PDB entry 4YP3 | X-ray diffraction, 1.89 A resolution | chains A and P of the 3 polymer chains in the assembly

[Chain A]
Molecule: DNA polymerase eta
Source organism: Homo sapiens
Notes: EC 2.7.7.7
Reference sequence: Q9Y253 (POLH_HUMAN); residue numbers follow UniProt; this construct covers 1-432
Sequence (435 residues; each row starts with the number of its first residue; numbers below 1 keep their minus sign (Gly-2 is residue -2)):
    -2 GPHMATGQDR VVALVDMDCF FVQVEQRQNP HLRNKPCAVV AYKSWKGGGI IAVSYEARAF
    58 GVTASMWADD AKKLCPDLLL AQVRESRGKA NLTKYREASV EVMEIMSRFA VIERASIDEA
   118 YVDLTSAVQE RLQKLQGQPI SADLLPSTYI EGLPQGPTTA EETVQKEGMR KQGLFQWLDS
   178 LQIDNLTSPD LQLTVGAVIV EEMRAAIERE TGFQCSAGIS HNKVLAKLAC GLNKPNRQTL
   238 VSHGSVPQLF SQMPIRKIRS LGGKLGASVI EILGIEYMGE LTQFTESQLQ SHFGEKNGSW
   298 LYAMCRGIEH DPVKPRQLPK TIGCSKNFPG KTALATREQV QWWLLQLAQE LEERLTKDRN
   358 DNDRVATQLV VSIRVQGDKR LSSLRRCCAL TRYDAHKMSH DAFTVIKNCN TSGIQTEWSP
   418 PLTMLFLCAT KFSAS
Not modelled in the structure: 153-159, 375-378
Differences from the reference sequence: expression tag (-2 to 0); engineered mutation Ala38 (Gln in Q9Y253), Ala61 (Arg in Q9Y253)
Metal / ion sites: Ca2+ site 1: Asp13, Met14, Asp115 (together with 2'-deoxycytidine-5'-triphosphate); Ca2+ site 2: Asp13, Asp115, Glu116 (together with 2'-deoxycytidine-5'-triphosphate) (shared with DT8(P) of chain P)
Small-molecule neighbours: 2'-deoxycytidine-5'-triphosphate (DCP): Asp13, Met14, Asp15, Cys16, Phe17, Phe18, Ile48, Ala49, Tyr52, Arg55, Ile114, Asp115, Lys231
Swiss-Prot annotation at these positions:
  - binding site (Mg(2+)): Asp13, Met14, Asp115, Glu116
  - binding site (Mn(2+)): Asp13, Met14, Asp115, Glu116
  - natural variant: Val37 (deletion: In XPV), Leu75 (deletion: In XPV), Arg93 (R93P: In XPV), Arg111 (R111H: In XPV), Thr122 (T122P: In XPV), Gly153 (G153D: In a breast cancer sample), Thr191 (T191P: In XPV), Gly263 (G263V: In XPV), Val266 (V266D: In XPV), Gly295 (G295R: In XPV), Arg361 (R361S: In XPV)
  - mutagenesis: Tyr52 (Y52A/F: Reduces DNA polymerase activity; Y52E: Reduces DNA polymerase activity. Increases fidelity of replication and reduces translesion bypass), Ser62 (S62G: Increased DNA polymerase activity and translesion bypass compared to wild-type), Ala68 (A68S/V: Severe reduction in thymine dimer translesion bypass), Asn324 to Pro326 (Reduces binding to chromatin and to monoubiquitinated PCNA. Abolishes binding to monoubiquitinated PCNA; when associated with 705-E--H-713 Del)
What the authors report for this chain:
  - mutagenesis - Q38A/R61A: decreased catalytic activity on dCTP incorporation opposite 8-oxoG
  - mutagenesis - Q38A/R61A (16-fold), R61A: decreased catalytic activity on 2'-deoxycytidine-5'-triphosphate
  - mutagenesis - Q38A/R61A (5.9-fold): decreased catalytic activity on dCTP insertion opposite G

[Chain P]
Molecule: 8-nt DNA strand
Sequence (8 nucleotides; each row starts with the number of its first residue):
     1 AGCGTCAT
Metal / ion sites: Ca2+: DT8 (together with 2'-deoxycytidine-5'-triphosphate) (shared with Asp13(A), Asp115(A), Glu116(A) of chain A)

[Chain A / chain P interface]
Contacting residue pairs (23; chain A residue first):
  Ser113(A) - DT8(P)  hydrogen bond to the phosphate
  Asp115(A) - DT8(P)  phosphate contact
  Glu116(A) - DT8(P)  phosphate contact
  Lys224(A) - DA7(P)  phosphate contact
  Lys224(A) - DT8(P)  salt bridge to the phosphate
  Ile255(A) - DA7(P)  phosphate contact
  Arg256(A) - DA7(P)  phosphate contact
  Ser257(A) - DC6(P)  phosphate contact
  Ser257(A) - DA7(P)  hydrogen bond to the phosphate
  Leu258(A) - DA7(P)  hydrogen bond to the phosphate
  Gly259(A) - DA7(P)  hydrogen bond to the phosphate
  Gly260(A) - DC6(P)  phosphate contact
  Gly260(A) - DA7(P)  phosphate contact
  Lys261(A) - DT5(P)  salt bridge to the phosphate
  Lys261(A) - DC6(P)  hydrogen bond to the phosphate
  Leu262(A) - DC6(P)  hydrogen bond to the phosphate
  Ser379(A) - DG4(P)  phosphate contact
  Leu381(A) - DC3(P)  phosphate contact
  Arg382(A) - DG2(P)  sugar contact
  Arg382(A) - DC3(P)  hydrogen bond to the phosphate
  Arg383(A) - DG2(P)  salt bridge to the phosphate
  Arg383(A) - DC3(P)  salt bridge to the phosphate
  Cys384(A) - DG2(P)  phosphate contact
Also at the interface, not in a pair above, chain A (18 interface residues in all): Ser380

[Overview]
18 residues of chain A face 7 of chain P across their interface, with 7 hydrogen bonds and 4 salt bridges.
Among the polar pairs are Ser113(A)-DT8(P), Ser257(A)-DA7(P) and Leu258(A)-DA7(P). The paper reports that
Q38A/R61A and R61A of chain A reduce catalytic activity on 2'-deoxycytidine-5'-triphosphate; Q38A/R61A of
chain A reduce catalytic activity on dCTP incorporation opposite 8-oxoG.
Here chain A is DNA polymerase eta (Homo sapiens) and chain P is an 8-nt DNA strand. Entry 4YP3 (Mutant Human
DNA Polymerase Eta Q38A/R61A Inserting dCTP Opposite an 8-Oxoguanine Lesion) was determined by X-ray
diffraction together with 4YQW, 4YR0, 4YR2 and 4YR3 from the same study.
